PDB entry 4ONG | X-ray diffraction, 2.20 A resolution | chains H and L of the 3 polymer chains in the assembly

[Chain H]
Molecule: 3D6 fab antibody heavy chain
From: Mus musculus
Notes: antibody fragment or engineered binder
Sequence (222 residues; numbered 1 to 222; the number before each row is that of its first residue):
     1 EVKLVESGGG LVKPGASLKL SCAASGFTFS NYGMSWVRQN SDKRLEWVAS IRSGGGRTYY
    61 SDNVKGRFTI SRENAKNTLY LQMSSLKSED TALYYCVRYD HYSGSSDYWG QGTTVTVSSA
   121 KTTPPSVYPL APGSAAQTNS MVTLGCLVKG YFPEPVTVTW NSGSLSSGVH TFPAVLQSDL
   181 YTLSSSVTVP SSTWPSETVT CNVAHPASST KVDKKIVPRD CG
Unresolved in the structure: 101-102, 133-139, 220-222
Disulfide bonds: Cys22-Cys96, Cys146-Cys201
Bound ions: Zn2+ site 1 near Glu46 (its only coordinating residue here); Zn2+ site 2: Asp62 (together with imidazole); Zn2+ site 3: His170 (shared with Asp172(L) of chain L); Zn2+ site 4 near Asp179 (its only coordinating residue here); Zn2+ site 5 near Asp213 (its only coordinating residue here)

[Chain L]
Molecule: 3D6 fab antibody light chain
From: Mus musculus
Notes: antibody fragment or engineered binder
Sequence (219 residues; each row starts with the number of its first residue):
     1 YVVMTQTPLT LSVTIGQPAS ISCKSSQSLL DSDGKTYLNW LLQRPGQSPK RLIYLVSKLD
    61 SGVPDRFTGS GSGTDFTLKI SRIEAEDLGL YYCWQGTHFP RTFGGGTKLE IKRADAAPTV
   121 SIFPPSSEQL TSGGASVVCF LNNFYPKDIN VKWKIDGSER QNGVLNSWTD QDSKDSTYSM
   181 SSTLTLTKDE YERHNSYTCE ATHKTSTSPI VKSFNRNEC
Unresolved in the structure: 205-206, 217-219
Disulfide bonds: Cys23-Cys93, Cys139-Cys199
Bound ions: Zn2+ site 1 near Asp31 (its only coordinating residue here); Zn2+ site 2 near Glu84 (its only coordinating residue here); Zn2+ site 3 near His98 (its only coordinating residue here); Zn2+ site 4 near Asp115 (its only coordinating residue here); Zn2+ site 5: Asn143 (shared with His170(H) of chain H); Zn2+ site 6 near Asp170 (its only coordinating residue here); Zn2+ site 7: Asp172 (shared with His170(H) of chain H); Zn2+ site 8 near Asp175 (its only coordinating residue here); Zn2+ site 9 near His194 (its only coordinating residue here); Zn2+ site 10 near Glu200 (its only coordinating residue here); Zn2+ site 11 near His203 (its only coordinating residue here)

[How chain H and chain L interact]
Contacting residue pairs (69):
  Ser35(H) with Arg101(L), hydrogen bond
  Val37(H) with Arg101(L)
  Gln39(H) with Gln43(L), hydrogen bond; Tyr92(L), hydrogen bond
  Lys43(H) with Leu90(L); Tyr92(L), hydrogen bond (backbone-side chain)
  Leu45(H) with Tyr92(L), hydrophobic; Phe103(L)
  Trp47(H) with Phe99(L), hydrophobic; Pro100(L), hydrophobic; Arg101(L)
  Ser50(H) with Arg101(L), hydrogen bond
  Tyr95(H) with Gln43(L), hydrogen bond; Pro49(L)
  Ser103(H) with Arg51(L), hydrogen bond; Tyr54(L); Leu55(L)
  Gly104(H) with Tyr37(L)
  Ser105(H) with Asn39(L), hydrogen bond; Arg51(L), hydrogen bond; Tyr54(L)
  Ser106(H) with Arg51(L); Trp94(L); Arg101(L), hydrogen bond
  Asp107(H) with Arg51(L)
  Trp109(H) with Leu41(L), hydrophobic; Ser48(L); Pro49(L), hydrophobic
  Gly110(H) with Ser48(L), hydrogen bond (backbone-side chain)
  Tyr128(H) with Ser126(L); Gln129(L); Ser132(L)
  Pro129(H) with Ser126(L); Glu128(L)
  Leu130(H) with Phe123(L); Phe140(L), hydrophobic
  Ala131(H) with Phe123(L)
  Pro132(H) with Phe123(L)
  Thr143(H) with Ser121(L); Phe123(L)
  Gly145(H) with Phe140(L)
  Leu147(H) with Ser136(L)
  Lys149(H) with Gln129(L); Ser136(L); Thr185(L)
  Ser167(H) with Lys174(L), hydrogen bond (backbone-side chain)
  His170(H) with Asn142(L), hydrogen bond; Asn143(L); Asp172(L), salt bridge; Ser179(L)
  Phe172(H) with Phe140(L), hydrophobic; Asn142(L); Ser167(L); Thr169(L); Ser179(L); Met180(L); Ser181(L)
  Pro173(H) with Ser167(L), hydrogen bond (backbone-side chain); Trp168(L)
  Val175(H) with Asn166(L); Ser167(L)
  Ser184(H) with Phe140(L); Ser181(L), hydrogen bond
  Ser185(H) with Phe140(L)
  Ser186(H) with Phe140(L); Asn142(L)
  Lys214(H) with Glu128(L), salt bridge
  Arg219(H) with Pro124(L), hydrogen bond (side chain-backbone); Pro125(L), hydrogen bond (side chain-backbone)
Interface residues without a listed pair, chain H (44 interface residues in all): Arg44, Glu46, Tyr59, Tyr60, Tyr99, Asp100, Gln111, Leu144, Thr171, Gln177
Interface residues without a listed pair, chain L (42 interface residues in all): Tyr1, Val138, Leu165, Thr183

[In short]
Chain H and chain L form an interface of 44 and 42 residues respectively, with 17 hydrogen bonds and 2 salt
bridges. Polar pairs include His170(H)-Asp172(L), Lys214(H)-Glu128(L) and Ser35(H)-Arg101(L). His170(H) and
Asp172(L) coordinate Zn2+ site 7.
Here chain H is 3D6 fab antibody heavy chain and chain L is 3D6 fab antibody light chain, both from Mus
musculus. Entry 4ONG (Fab fragment of 3D6 in complex with amyloid beta 1-40) was determined by X-ray
diffraction together with 4ONF from the same study.
